1SII - chain A; structure by X-ray diffraction, 1.70 A resolution.

[Chain A]
Name: Phenylethylamine oxidase
Organism: Arthrobacter globiformis
Notes: EC 1.4.3.6
UniProt: P46881 (PAOX_ARTGO); numbering as in UniProt (aligned over 3-638)
Sequence (646 residues; row label = number of the first residue in the row):
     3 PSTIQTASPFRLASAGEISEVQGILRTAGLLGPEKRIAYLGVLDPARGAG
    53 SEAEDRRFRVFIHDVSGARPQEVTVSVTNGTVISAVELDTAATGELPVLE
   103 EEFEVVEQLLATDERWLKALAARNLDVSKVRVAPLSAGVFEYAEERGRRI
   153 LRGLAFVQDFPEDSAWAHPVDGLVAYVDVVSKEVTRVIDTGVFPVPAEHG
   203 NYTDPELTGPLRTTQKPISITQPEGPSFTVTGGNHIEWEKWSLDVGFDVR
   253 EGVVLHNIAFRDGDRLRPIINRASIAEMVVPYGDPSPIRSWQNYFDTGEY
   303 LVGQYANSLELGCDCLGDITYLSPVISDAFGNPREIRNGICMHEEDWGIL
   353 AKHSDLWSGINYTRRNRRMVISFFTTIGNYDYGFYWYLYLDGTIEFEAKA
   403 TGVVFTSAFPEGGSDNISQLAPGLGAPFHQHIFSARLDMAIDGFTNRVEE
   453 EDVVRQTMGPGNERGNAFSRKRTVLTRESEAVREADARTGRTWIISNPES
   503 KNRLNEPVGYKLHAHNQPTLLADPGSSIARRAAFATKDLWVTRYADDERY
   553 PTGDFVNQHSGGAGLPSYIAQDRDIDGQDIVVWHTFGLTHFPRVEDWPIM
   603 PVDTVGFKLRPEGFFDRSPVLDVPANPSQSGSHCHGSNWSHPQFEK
Unresolved in the structure: 3-8, 629-648
Construct notes: cloning artifact (639-648)
Modified / non-standard residues: Tyr382 (2-hydroxy-5-({1-[(2-naphthyloxy)methyl]-3-oxoprop-1-enyl}amino)tyrosine; NBQ)
Cystine bridges: Cys317-Cys343
Ion coordination: Cu ion: His431, His433, His592; Na+: Asp440, Met441, Asp581, Ile582
UniProt features mapped onto this chain:
  - active site: Asp298 (Proton acceptor)
  - binding site (substrate): Tyr296 to Tyr307, Ile379 to Asn381, Asp383, Tyr384
  - binding site (Cu cation): His431, His433, His592

[In short]
His431, His433 and His592 coordinate a Cu ion ion. The Na+ site is built by Asp440, Met441, Asp581 and Ile582.
Curated annotation (UniProt) lists active-site residue Asp298, 17 substrate-binding residues and 3 Cu
cation-binding residues.
Chain A is Phenylethylamine oxidase (Arthrobacter globiformis); the structure, AGAO in covalent complex with
the inhibitor NOBA ("4-(2-naphthyloxy)-2-butyn-1-amine"), was determined by X-ray diffraction together with
1SIH from the same study.
